8JEK - chains A and C of the 3 polymer chains in the assembly; structure by electron microscopy, 2.70 A resolution.

# Chain A
Molecule: Fructose dehydrogenase large subunit
Organism: Gluconobacter japonicus
Notes: EC 1.1.99.11
UniProtKB: M1VMF7 (FDHL_GLUJA); numbering as in UniProt (aligned over 1-544)
Amino-acid sequence (544 residues; each row starts with the number of its first residue):
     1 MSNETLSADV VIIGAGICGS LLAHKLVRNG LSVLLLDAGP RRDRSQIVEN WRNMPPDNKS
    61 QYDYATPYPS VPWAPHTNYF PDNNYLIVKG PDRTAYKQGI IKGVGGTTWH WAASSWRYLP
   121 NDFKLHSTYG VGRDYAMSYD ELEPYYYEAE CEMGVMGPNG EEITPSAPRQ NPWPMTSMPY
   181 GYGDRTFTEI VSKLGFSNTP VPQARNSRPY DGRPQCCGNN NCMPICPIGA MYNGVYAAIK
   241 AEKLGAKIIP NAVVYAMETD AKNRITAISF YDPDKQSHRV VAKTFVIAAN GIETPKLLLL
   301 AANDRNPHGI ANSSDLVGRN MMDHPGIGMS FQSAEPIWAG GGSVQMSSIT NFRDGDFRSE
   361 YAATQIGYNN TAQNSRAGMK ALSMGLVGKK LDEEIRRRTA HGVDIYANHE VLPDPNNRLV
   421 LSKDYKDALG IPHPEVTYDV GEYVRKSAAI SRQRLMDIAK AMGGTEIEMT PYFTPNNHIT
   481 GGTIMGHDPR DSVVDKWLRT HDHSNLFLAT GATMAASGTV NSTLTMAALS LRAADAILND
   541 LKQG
Not modelled in the structure: 1-2, 543-544
Swiss-Prot annotation at these positions:
  - active site: H478 (Proton acceptor)
Bound ions: 3Fe-4S cluster Fe: C216, C222, C226
Small-molecule neighbours:
  - 3Fe-4S cluster (F3S): R205, C216, C217, G218, N219, N220, N221, C222, I225, C226, P227, I228, A230, M231, G342, S343
  - FAD (flavin-adenine dinucleotide): I13, G14, A15, G16, I17, C18, L36, D37, A38, G39, Y64, G99, I101, K102, G103, G105, G106, T107, T108, H110, W111, A112, A113, S114, M223, A252, V253, V254, A288, A289, N290, E293, L297, Q345, N477, H478, T510, N521, S522, T523, M526

# Chain C
Molecule: Fructose dehydrogenase cytochrome subunit
Organism: Gluconobacter japonicus
UniProtKB: M1V1V5 (FDHC_GLUJA); residues 1-486 here = UniProt positions 1-486
Amino-acid sequence (486 residues; each row starts with the number of its first residue):
     1 MRYFRPLSAT AMTTVLLLAG TNVRAQPTEP TPASAHRPSI SRGHYLAIAA DCAACHTNGR
    61 DGQFLAGGYA ISSPMGNIYS TNITPSKTHG IGNYTLEQFS KALRHGIRAD GAQLYPAMPY
   121 DAYNRLTDED VKSLYAYIMT EVKPVDAPSP KTQLPFPFSI RASLGIWKIA ARIEGKPYVF
   181 DHTHNDDWNR GRYLVDELAH CGECHTPRNF LLAPNQSAYL AGADIGSWRA PNITNAPQSG
   241 IGSWSDQDLF QYLKTGKTAH ARAAGPMAEA IEHSLQYLPD ADISAIVTYL RSVPAKAESG
   301 QTVANFEHAG RPSSYSVANA NSRRSNSTLT KTTDGAALYE AVCASCHQSD GKGSKDGYYP
   361 SLVGNTTTGQ LNPNDLIASI LYGVDRTTDN HEILMPAFGP DSLVQPLTDE QIATIADYVL
   421 SHFGNAQATV SADAVKQVRA GGKQVPLAKL ASPGVMLLLG TGGILGAILV VAGLWWLISR
   481 RKKRSA
Not modelled in the structure: 1-39, 453-486
Swiss-Prot annotation at these positions:
  - binding site (heme c): C52, C55, H56, C201, C204, H205, C343, C346, H347
Glycans and other covalent adducts: heme c (HEC) linked to C201, C343
Bound ions: heme c Fe site 1 near H56 (its only coordinating residue here); heme c Fe site 2 near H205 (its only coordinating residue here); heme c Fe site 3 near H347 (its only coordinating residue here)
Small-molecule neighbours:
  - heme c (HEC), molecule 1: A47, A50, D51, C52, C55, H56, I71, I78, Y79, S80, T81, I83, I91, Y94, F99, A102, L103, R108, Q113, L114, Y115, P116, A117, M118, P119, Y123, R161, H200
  - heme c (HEC), molecule 2: V195, A199, H200, C204, H205, I225, W228, R229, A230, P231, I233, I241, W244, L249, Y252, L253, R262, A263, A264, P266, M267, A270, I286, L290, N305, T366, T367, Q370, D375
  - heme c (HEC), molecule 3: K257, H260, A261, R262, V342, C346, H347, Y358, Y359, P360, L362, N365, T366, T367, T368, L376, S379, I380, V384, R386, I393, L394, M395, P396, F398, I415, V419
  - ubiquinone-10 (U10): C55, Y69, S73, M75, I78, P116, P157, F158, S163, L164, I166, W167, E203, C204, R208, L211, L212, I225, W228, A264, G265, P266, A268, E269, Y382, G383, V384, D385, L447

# Chain A / chain C interface
Contacting residue pairs (50; chain A residue first):
  R41(A) - T328(C)
  R42(A) - S327(C)
  D43(A) - T328(C)  hydrogen bond
  D43(A) - L329(C)  hydrogen bond (side chain-backbone)
  D43(A) - Q405(C)
  R44(A) - V404(C)  hydrogen bond (side chain-backbone)
  R44(A) - Q405(C)  hydrogen bond (backbone-side chain)
  S45(A) - L329(C)
  S45(A) - A341(C)  hydrogen bond (side chain-backbone)
  S45(A) - V342(C)
  S45(A) - Q405(C)  hydrogen bond (backbone-side chain)
  Q46(A) - R323(C)  hydrogen bond (side chain-backbone)
  Q46(A) - N326(C)
  Q46(A) - S327(C)
  Q46(A) - T328(C)
  Q46(A) - L329(C)
  Q46(A) - T332(C)  hydrogen bond
  E49(A) - A320(C)
  E49(A) - R323(C)  salt bridge
  N50(A) - R323(C)
  N50(A) - R324(C)
  R52(A) - E340(C)  hydrogen bond (side chain-backbone)
  R52(A) - A341(C)
  R52(A) - S345(C)
  N53(A) - V317(C)  hydrogen bond (side chain-backbone)
  N53(A) - A320(C)
  N53(A) - N321(C)  hydrogen bond
  N53(A) - R324(C)  hydrogen bond (backbone-side chain)
  P69(A) - S325(C)
  P69(A) - N326(C)
  P69(A) - S327(C)
  P209(A) - E392(C)
  P209(A) - L394(C)  hydrophobic
  D211(A) - L403(C)
  G212(A) - L394(C)
  R213(A) - L394(C)
  P214(A) - L394(C)
  P214(A) - P396(C)
  Q215(A) - Y358(C)
  C217(A) - Y359(C)
  N219(A) - S345(C)  hydrogen bond
  P227(A) - S345(C)
  I228(A) - S345(C)
  I228(A) - C346(C)  hydrophobic
  I228(A) - V404(C)
  G229(A) - V404(C)
  Y236(A) - L403(C)
  I239(A) - L403(C)  hydrophobic
  K240(A) - L403(C)
  K243(A) - D401(C)  salt bridge
Also at the interface, not in a pair above, chain A (29 interface residues in all): I47, V48, P55
Also at the interface, not in a pair above, chain C (28 interface residues in all): A337, I393, S402

# Summary
29 residues of chain A face 28 of chain C across their interface, with 13 hydrogen bonds and 2 salt bridges.
Polar contacts include E49(A)-R323(C), K243(A)-D401(C) and D43(A)-T328(C). Bound to chain A: flavin-adenine
dinucleotide and 3Fe-4S cluster. Chain C binds heme c and ubiquinone-10.
Here chain A is Fructose dehydrogenase large subunit and chain C is Fructose dehydrogenase cytochrome subunit,
both from Gluconobacter japonicus. Entry 8JEK (Cryo-EM Structure of K-ferricyanide Oxidized Membrane-bound
Fructose Dehydrogenase from Gluconobacter japonicus) was determined by electron microscopy together with 8JEJ,
7WSQ and 7W2J from the same study.
